Entry 3VR4 (X-ray diffraction, 2.17 A resolution); this record covers chains F and G of the 8 polymer chains in the assembly.

[Chain F]
Name: V-type sodium ATPase subunit B
From: Enterococcus hirae
Notes: EC 3.6.3.15
Reference sequence: Q08637 (NTPB_ENTHR); residue numbers follow UniProt; this construct covers 1-458
Sequence (465 residues; numbered -6 to 458; the number before each row is that of its first residue; numbers below 1 keep their minus sign (Gly-6 is residue -6)):
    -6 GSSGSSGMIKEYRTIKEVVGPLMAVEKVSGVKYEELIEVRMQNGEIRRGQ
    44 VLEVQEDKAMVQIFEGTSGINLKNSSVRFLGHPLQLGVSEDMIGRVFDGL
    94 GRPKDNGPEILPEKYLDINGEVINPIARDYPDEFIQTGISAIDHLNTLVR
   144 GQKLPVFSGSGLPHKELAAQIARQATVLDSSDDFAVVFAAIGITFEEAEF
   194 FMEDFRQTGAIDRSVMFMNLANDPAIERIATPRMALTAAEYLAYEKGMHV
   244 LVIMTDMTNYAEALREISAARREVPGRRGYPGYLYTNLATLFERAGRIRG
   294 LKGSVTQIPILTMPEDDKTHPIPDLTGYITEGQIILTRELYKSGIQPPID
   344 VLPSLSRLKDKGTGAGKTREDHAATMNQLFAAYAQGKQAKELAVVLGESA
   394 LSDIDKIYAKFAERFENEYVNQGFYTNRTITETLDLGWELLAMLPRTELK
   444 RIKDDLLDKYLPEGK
Disordered / not traced: -6 to 0, 456-458
Modified positions: Mse1, Mse16, Mse34, Mse53, Mse85, Mse195, Mse209, Mse211, Mse227, Mse241, Mse247, Mse250, Mse306, Mse369, Mse436 (selenomethionine; parent Met)
Construct notes: expression tag (-6 to 0)
Residues lining bound ligands:
  - B3P (2-[3-(2-hydroxy-1,1-dihydroxymethyl-ethylamino)-propylamino]-2-hydroxymethyl-propane-1,3-diol), molecule 1: Glu83, Ile86, Asp176, Ala178, Arg206, Lys239, Mse241
  - B3P, molecule 2: Arg121, Asp122, Tyr123, Pro124, Asp125, Glu126, Arg290, Arg292

[Chain G]
Name: V-type sodium ATPase subunit D
From: Enterococcus hirae
Notes: EC 3.6.3.15
Sequence (217 residues; each row starts with the number of its first residue; numbers below 1 keep their minus sign (Gly-6 is residue -6)):
    -6 GSSGSSGMRLNVNPTRMELTRLKKQLTTATRGHKLLKDKQDELMRQFILL
    44 IRKNNELRQAIEKETQTAMKDFVLAKSTVEEAFIDELLALPAENVSISVV
    94 EKNIMSVKVPLMNFQYDETLNETPLEYGYLHSNAELDRSIDGFTQLLPKL
   144 LKLAEVEKTCQLMAEEIEKTRRRVNALEYMTIPQLEETIYYIKMKLEENE
   194 RAEVTRLIKVKNMGTEE
Disordered / not traced: -6 to 5, 71, 84-85, 109-125, 207-210
Modified positions: Mse1 (selenomethionine); Mse10, Mse37, Mse62, Mse98, Mse105, Mse156, Mse173, Mse187, Mse206 (selenomethionine; parent Met)

[Chain F / chain G interface]
Contacting residue pairs (11; chain F residue first):
  Arg265(F) with Mse206(G)
  Val267(F) with Val203(G), hydrophobic; Mse206(G), hydrophobic
  Pro268(F) with Arg199(G)
  Thr312(F) with Asn6(G)
  Val388(F) with Arg165(G), hydrogen bond (backbone-side chain)
  Leu389(F) with Arg165(G); Arg166(G); Ala169(G), hydrophobic
  Gly390(F) with Arg165(G)
  Ala393(F) with Arg166(G)
Other interface residues (no listed pair), chain F (10 interface residues in all): Gly269, Val387

[In short]
The interface between chain F and chain G involves 10 residues on one side and 7 on the other; the contacts
include 1 hydrogen bond. The hydrogen-bonded pair is Val388(F)-Arg165(G). Bound to chain F: compound B3P.
Chain F is V-type sodium ATPase subunit B and chain G is V-type sodium ATPase subunit D, both from
Enterococcus hirae; the structure, Crystal structure of Enterococcus hirae V1-ATPase [eV1], was determined by
X-ray diffraction together with 3VR2, 3VR3 and 3VR5 from the same study.
